PDB entry 5GMK | electron microscopy, 3.40 A resolution | chains D and g of the 45 polymer chains in the assembly

# Chain D
Molecule: U5 snRNA
From: Saccharomyces cerevisiae S288c
Sequence (214 nucleotides; row label = number of the first residue in the row):
     1 AAGCAGCUUUACAGAUCAAUGGCGGAGGGAGGUCAACAUCAAGAACUGUG
    51 GGCCUUUUAUUGCCUAUAGAACUUAUAACGAACAUGGUUCUUGCCUUUUA
   101 CCAGAACCAUCCGGGUGUUGUCUCCAUAGAAACAGGUAAAGCUGUCCGUU
   151 ACUGUGGGCUUGCCAUAUUUUUUGGAACUUUUCUGCCCUUUUUCUCAAUG
   201 AGUAAGGAGGGCGU
Not modelled in the structure: 1-27, 56-59, 128-162, 184-214

# Chain g
Molecule: Small nuclear ribonucleoprotein Sm D2
From: Saccharomyces cerevisiae S288C
UniProtKB: Q06217 (SMD2_YEAST); numbering as in UniProt (aligned over 1-110)
Sequence (110 residues; each row starts with the number of its first residue):
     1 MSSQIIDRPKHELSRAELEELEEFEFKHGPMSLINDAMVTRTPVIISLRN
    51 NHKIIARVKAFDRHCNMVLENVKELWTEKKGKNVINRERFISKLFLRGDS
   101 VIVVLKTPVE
Not modelled in the structure: 1-14, 109-110

# Interface between chain D and chain g
Pairs across the interface - 22 pairs, chain D then chain g:
  C164(D) with Arg-15(g), base contact
  A165(D) with Arg-15(g), hydrogen bond to the base
  U166(D) with Leu-18(g), base contact; Arg-63(g), hydrogen bond to the base; His-64(g), sugar contact
  A167(D) with Arg-63(g), hydrogen bond to the base; His-64(g), hydrogen bond to the sugar
  U173(D) with His-64(g), stacking on the base; Asn-66(g), hydrogen bond to the base; Arg-97(g), hydrogen bond to the base; Gly-98(g), base contact; Asp-99(g), hydrogen bond to the base
  G174(D) with Asp-99(g), sugar contact
  G175(D) with Asp-99(g), phosphate contact
  A176(D) with Arg-49(g), hydrogen bond to the base
  A177(D) with Asn-51(g), sugar contact
  C178(D) with Lys-79(g), phosphate contact
  U179(D) with Lys-79(g), phosphate contact; Lys-80(g), phosphate contact; Gly-81(g), hydrogen bond to the phosphate
  U180(D) with Gly-81(g), hydrogen bond to the phosphate; Lys-82(g), hydrogen bond to the phosphate
Other interface residues (no listed pair), chain D (13 interface residues in all): U172
Other interface residues (no listed pair), chain g (15 interface residues in all): Phe-26

# Summary
The interface between chain D and chain g involves 13 residues on one side and 15 on the other, with 11
hydrogen bonds and 1 aromatic stacking contact. Among the polar pairs are A165(D)/Arg-15(g), U166(D)/Arg-63(g)
and A167(D)/Arg-63(g).
Chain D is U5 snRNA (Saccharomyces cerevisiae S288c) and chain g is Small nuclear ribonucleoprotein Sm D2
(Saccharomyces cerevisiae S288C); the structure, Cryo-EM structure of the Catalytic Step I spliceosome (C
complex) at 3.4 angstrom resolution, was determined by electron microscopy.
